8ZHQ - chains C and E of the 5 polymer chains in the assembly; structure by electron microscopy, 2.37 A resolution.

# Chain C
Name: JK-8 Fab heavy chain
From: Homo sapiens
Notes: antibody fragment or engineered binder
Chain sequence (219 residues; each row starts with the number of its first residue):
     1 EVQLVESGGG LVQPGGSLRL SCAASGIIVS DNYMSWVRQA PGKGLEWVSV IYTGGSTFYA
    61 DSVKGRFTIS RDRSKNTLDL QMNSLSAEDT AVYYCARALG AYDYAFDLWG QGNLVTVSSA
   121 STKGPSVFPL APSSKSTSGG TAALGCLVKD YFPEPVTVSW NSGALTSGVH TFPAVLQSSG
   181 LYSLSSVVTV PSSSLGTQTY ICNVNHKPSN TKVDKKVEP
Unresolved in the structure: 137-141
Disulfide bonds: Cys-22/Cys-95

# Chain E
Name: Envelopment polyprotein
From: Severe fever with thrombocytopenia syndrome virus
UniProtKB: A0A2Z4HIM0 (A0A2Z4HIM0_SFTS); residues 20-340 here = UniProt positions 20-340
Chain sequence (347 residues; each row starts with the number of its first residue):
    20 DSGPIICAGP IHSNKSADIP HLLGYSEKIC QIDRLIHVSS WLRNHSQFQG YVGQRGGRSQ
    80 VSYYPAENSY SRWSGLLSPC DADWLGMLVV KKAKGSDMIV PGPSYKGKVF FERPTFDGYV
   140 GWGCGSGKSR TESGELCSSD SGTSSGLLPS NRVLWIGDVA CQPMTPIPEE TFLELKSFSQ
   200 SEFPDICKID GIVFNQCEGE SLPQPFDVAW MDVGHSHKII MREHKTKWVQ ESSSKDFVCY
   260 KEGTGPCSES EEKTCKTSGS CRGDMQFCKV AGCEHGEEAS EAKCRCSLVH KPGEVVVSYG
   320 GMRVRPKCYG FSRMMATLEV NGLNDIFEAQ KIEWHEAAAH HHHHHHH
Unresolved in the structure: 341-366
Differences from the reference sequence: expression tag (341-366)
Disulfide bonds: Cys-26/Cys-49, Cys-143/Cys-156, Cys-180/Cys-327, Cys-206/Cys-216, Cys-258/Cys-305, Cys-266/Cys-303, Cys-274/Cys-280, Cys-287/Cys-292
Covalently attached groups: N-acetylglucosamine (NAG) linked to Asn-33; glycan linked to Asn-63

# Interface between chain C and chain E
Residue-residue contacts (19; chain C residue first):
  Tyr-33(C) with Arg-62(E), hydrogen bond (side chain-backbone); Asn-63(E), hydrogen bond (side chain-backbone); His-64(E); Ser-65(E); Gln-66(E), hydrogen bond (side chain-backbone)
  Tyr-52(C) with Asn-63(E); His-64(E); Gln-66(E), hydrogen bond
  Thr-53(C) with Asn-63(E)
  Gly-54(C) with Asn-63(E), hydrogen bond (backbone-backbone); His-64(E)
  Ser-56(C) with Lys-111(E), hydrogen bond
  Gly-100(C) with Gln-68(E)
  Ala-101(C) with Ser-35(E), hydrogen bond (backbone-side chain); Gln-68(E)
  Asp-103(C) with Lys-34(E), salt bridge
  Tyr-104(C) with Arg-62(E), hydrogen bond (side chain-backbone); Gln-66(E); Phe-67(E), hydrogen bond (side chain-backbone)
Other interface residues (no listed pair), chain C (10 interface residues in all): Phe-58
Other interface residues (no listed pair), chain E (11 interface residues in all): Leu-61

# Summary
The interface between chain C and chain E involves 10 residues on one side and 11 on the other, with 9
hydrogen bonds and 1 salt bridge. Polar pairs include Asp-103(C)/Lys-34(E), Tyr-33(C)/Arg-62(E) and
Tyr-33(C)/Asn-63(E).
Chain C is JK-8 Fab heavy chain (Homo sapiens) and chain E is Envelopment polyprotein (Severe fever with
thrombocytopenia syndrome virus); the structure, SFTSV Gn in complex with JK-8/12 Fab, was determined by
electron microscopy.
